6EYD - chains C and D of the 6 polymer chains in the assembly; structure by electron microscopy, 4.22 A resolution (low resolution: residue-level contacts below are approximate; hydrogen-bond / salt-bridge calls are withheld).

[Chain C]
Protein: DNA-directed RNA polymerase subunit beta
From: Mycobacterium smegmatis (strain ATCC 700084 / mc(2)155)
Notes: EC 2.7.7.6
UniProt: P60281 (RPOB_MYCS2); residue numbers follow UniProt; this construct covers 2-1169
Chain sequence (1178 residues; each row starts with the number of its first residue):
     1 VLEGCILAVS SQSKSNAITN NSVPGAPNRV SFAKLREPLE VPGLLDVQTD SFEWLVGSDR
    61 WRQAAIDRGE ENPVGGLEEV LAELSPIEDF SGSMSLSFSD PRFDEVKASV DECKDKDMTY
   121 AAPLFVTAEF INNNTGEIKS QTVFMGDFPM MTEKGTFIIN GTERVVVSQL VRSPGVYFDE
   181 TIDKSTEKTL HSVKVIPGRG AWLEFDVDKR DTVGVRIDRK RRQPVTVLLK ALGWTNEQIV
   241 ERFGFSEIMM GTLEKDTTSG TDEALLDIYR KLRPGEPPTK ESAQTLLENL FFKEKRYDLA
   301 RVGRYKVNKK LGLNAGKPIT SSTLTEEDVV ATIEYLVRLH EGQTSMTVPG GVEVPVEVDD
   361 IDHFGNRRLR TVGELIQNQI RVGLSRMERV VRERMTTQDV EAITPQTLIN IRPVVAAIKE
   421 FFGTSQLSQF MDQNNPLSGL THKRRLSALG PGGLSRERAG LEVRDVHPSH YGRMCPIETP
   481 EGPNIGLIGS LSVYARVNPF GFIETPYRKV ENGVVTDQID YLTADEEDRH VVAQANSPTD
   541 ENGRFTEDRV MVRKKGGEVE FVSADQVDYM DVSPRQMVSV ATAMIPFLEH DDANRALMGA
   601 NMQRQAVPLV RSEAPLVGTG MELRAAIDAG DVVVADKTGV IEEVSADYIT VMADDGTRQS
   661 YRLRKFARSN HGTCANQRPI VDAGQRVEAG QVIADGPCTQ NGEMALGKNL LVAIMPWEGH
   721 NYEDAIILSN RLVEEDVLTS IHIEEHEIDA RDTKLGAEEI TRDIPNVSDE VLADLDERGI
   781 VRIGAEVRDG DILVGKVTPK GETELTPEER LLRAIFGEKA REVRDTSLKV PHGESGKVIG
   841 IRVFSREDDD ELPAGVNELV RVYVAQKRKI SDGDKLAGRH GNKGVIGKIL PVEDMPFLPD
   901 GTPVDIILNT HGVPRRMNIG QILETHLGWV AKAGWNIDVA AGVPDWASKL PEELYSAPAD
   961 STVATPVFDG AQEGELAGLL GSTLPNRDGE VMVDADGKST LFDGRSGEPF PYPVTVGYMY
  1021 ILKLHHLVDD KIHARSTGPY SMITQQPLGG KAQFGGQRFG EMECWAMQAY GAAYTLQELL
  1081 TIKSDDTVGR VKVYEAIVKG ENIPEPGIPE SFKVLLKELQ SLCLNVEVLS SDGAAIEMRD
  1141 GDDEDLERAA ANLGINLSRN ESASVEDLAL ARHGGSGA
Unresolved in the structure: 1-20, 209-212, 800-822, 1140-1178
Differences from the reference sequence: expression tag (1, 1170-1178)

[Chain D]
Protein: DNA-directed RNA polymerase subunit beta'
From: Mycobacterium smegmatis (strain ATCC 700084 / mc(2)155)
Notes: EC 2.7.7.6
UniProt: A0QS66 (RPOC_MYCS2); residues 2-1317 here = UniProt positions 2-1317
Chain sequence (1325 residues; each row starts with the number of its first residue):
     1 VLDVNFFDEL RIGLATADDI RNWSYGEVKK PETINYRTLK PEKDGLFCEK IFGPTRDWEC
    61 YCGKYKRVRF KGIICERCGV EVTRAKVRRE RMGHIELAAP VTHIWYFKGV PSRLGYLLDL
   121 APKDLEKIIY FAAYVITSVD DEMRHNELST LEAEMAVEKK AVEDQRDADL EARAQKLEAD
   181 LAELEAEGAK SDVRRKVRDS GEREMRQLRD RAQRELDRLD EIWNTFTKLA PKQLIVDEVL
   241 YRELQDRYGE YFTGAMGAES IKKLIENFDI DAEAESLREV IRSGKGQKKL RALKRLKVVA
   301 AFQQSGNSPM GMVLDAVPVI PPELRPMVQL DGGRFATSDL NDLYRRVINR NNRLKRLIDL
   361 GAPEIIVNNE KRMLQESVDA LFDNGRRGRP VTGPGNRPLK SLSDLLKGKQ GRFRQNLLGK
   421 RVDYSGRSVI VVGPQLKLHQ CGLPKLMALE LFKPFVMKRL VDLNHAQNIK SAKRMVERQR
   481 PQVWDVLEEV IAEHPVLLNR APTLHRLGIQ AFEPQLVEGK AIQLHPLVCE AFNADFDGDQ
   541 MAVHLPLSAE AQAEARILML SSNNILSPAS GKPLAMPRLD MVTGLYYLTT LVEGATGEYQ
   601 AATKDAPEQG VYSSPAEAIM AMDRGALSVR AKIKVRLTEL RPPTDLEAQL FENGWKPGDA
   661 WTAETTLGRV MFNELLPKSY PFVNEQMHKK VQARIINDLA ERFPMIVVAQ TVDKLKDAGF
   721 YWATRSGVTV SMADVLVPPQ KQEILERHEA EADAIERKYQ RGALNHTERN ESLVKIWQDA
   781 TEEVGKALEE FYPADNPIIT IVKSGATGNL TQTRTLAGMK GLVTNPKGEF IPRPIKSSFR
   841 EGLTVLEYFI NTHGARKGLA DTALRTADSG YLTRRLVDVS QDVIVREHDC ETERGINVTL
   901 AERGPDGTLI RDAHVETSAF ARTLATDAVD ANGNVIIERG HDLGDPAIDA LLAAGITTVK
   961 VRSVLTCTSA TGVCAMCYGR SMATGKLVDI GEAVGIVAAQ SIGEPGTQLT MRTFHQGGVT
  1021 GGADIVGGLP RVQELFEARV PRNKAPIADV AGRVRLEESD KFFKITIVPD DGGEEVVYDK
  1081 LSKRQRLRVI THEDGTEGVL SDGDHVEVGD QLMEGAADPH EVLRVQGPRE VQIHLVKEVQ
  1141 EVYRAQGVSI HDKHIEVIVR QMLRRVTIID SGSTEFLPGS LTERAEFEAE NRRVVAEGGE
  1201 PAAGRPVLMG ITKASLATDS WLSAASFQET TRVLTDAAIN CRSDKLNGLK ENVIIGKLIP
  1261 AGTGISRYRN IQVQPTEEAR AAAYTIPSYE DQYYSPDFGQ ATGAAVPLDD YGYSDYRHHH
  1321 HHHHH
Unresolved in the structure: 1-3, 186-191, 907-909, 1011-1026, 1090-1097, 1196-1201, 1284-1325
Differences from the reference sequence: expression tag (1, 1318-1325)
Ion coordination: Zn2+ site 1: Cys60, Cys62, Cys75, Cys78; Mg2+: Asp537, Asp539; Zn2+ site 2: Cys890, Cys967, Cys974, Cys977
Swiss-Prot annotation at these positions:
  - binding site (Zn(2+)): Cys60, Cys62, Cys75, Cys78, Cys890, Cys967, Cys974, Cys977
  - binding site (Mg(2+)): Asp535, Asp537, Asp539
Reported in the primary citation:
  - conformationally variable residues (domain motion): Lys123, Arg214

[Interface between chain C and chain D]
Residue-residue contacts (324; chain C residue first):
  Arg464(C) - Arg856(D)
  Asp465(C) - Pro826(D)
  Val466(C) - Thr852(D)
  Val466(C) - His853(D)
  Val466(C) - Arg856(D)
  His467(C) - Phe849(D)
  Pro468(C) - Phe849(D)
  Tyr471(C) - Val845(D)
  Tyr471(C) - Phe849(D)
  Cys475(C) - Arg856(D)
  Pro476(C) - Phe849(D)
  Pro476(C) - Thr852(D)
  Ile477(C) - Tyr848(D)
  Ile477(C) - Arg856(D)
  Glu478(C) - Arg856(D)
  Thr479(C) - Arg856(D)
  Ile485(C) - Ala863(D)
  Gly486(C) - Arg856(D)
  Gln534(C) - Leu846(D)
  Met551(C) - Leu846(D)
  Arg553(C) - Phe849(D)
  Val559(C) - Leu846(D)
  Val559(C) - Ile850(D)
  Met577(C) - Tyr848(D)
  Leu588(C) - Tyr848(D)
  Glu589(C) - Gly842(D)
  Glu589(C) - Leu843(D)
  His590(C) - Phe839(D)
  His590(C) - Arg840(D)
  His590(C) - Glu841(D)
  His590(C) - Gly842(D)
  Asp591(C) - Phe839(D)
  Asp591(C) - Tyr848(D)
  Asp592(C) - Phe839(D)
  Asp592(C) - Tyr848(D)
  Asp592(C) - Asn851(D)
  Ala593(C) - Tyr848(D)
  Ala593(C) - Thr852(D)
  Ala593(C) - Ala855(D)
  Asn594(C) - Ala855(D)
  Ala596(C) - Tyr848(D)
  Leu597(C) - Leu859(D)
  Met598(C) - Leu859(D)
  Ile714(C) - Thr729(D)
  Pro716(C) - Ala723(D)
  Pro716(C) - Thr724(D)
  Pro716(C) - Val728(D)
  Trp717(C) - Thr724(D)
  Glu718(C) - Pro434(D)
  Glu718(C) - Thr724(D)
  Gly719(C) - Val432(D)
  Gly719(C) - Pro434(D)
  Gly719(C) - Phe720(D)
  His720(C) - Val432(D)
  His720(C) - Pro434(D)
  Tyr722(C) - Val432(D)
  Tyr722(C) - Pro526(D)
  Tyr722(C) - Cys529(D)
  Tyr722(C) - Phe536(D)
  Tyr722(C) - Arg578(D)
  Tyr722(C) - Leu579(D)
  Tyr722(C) - Asp580(D)
  Tyr722(C) - Phe720(D)
  Glu723(C) - Asp535(D)
  Glu723(C) - Phe536(D)
  Glu723(C) - Arg578(D)
  Glu723(C) - Leu579(D)
  Asp724(C) - Phe536(D)
  Arg751(C) - Gly332(D)
  Thr753(C) - Gly333(D)
  Lys754(C) - Tyr36(D)
  Lys754(C) - Gly333(D)
  Lys754(C) - Phe335(D)
  Arg788(C) - Glu477(D)
  Asp872(C) - Gly519(D)
  Asp872(C) - Lys520(D)
  Gly873(C) - Val429(D)
  Gly873(C) - Ala521(D)
  Lys875(C) - Asp537(D)
  Lys883(C) - Asp537(D)
  Gly884(C) - Phe536(D)
  Val885(C) - Val429(D)
  Val885(C) - Ile430(D)
  Val885(C) - Val431(D)
  Val885(C) - Phe536(D)
  Val885(C) - Gly538(D)
  Ile886(C) - Val431(D)
  Gly887(C) - Val431(D)
  Gly887(C) - Gln523(D)
  Asn909(C) - Asp580(D)
  Thr910(C) - Val728(D)
  Thr910(C) - Thr729(D)
  Thr910(C) - Val730(D)
  Thr910(C) - Ile801(D)
  His911(C) - Leu579(D)
  His911(C) - Asp580(D)
  His911(C) - Thr583(D)
  His911(C) - Ile801(D)
  His911(C) - Thr807(D)
  Pro914(C) - Ile798(D)
  Pro914(C) - Gln812(D)
  Arg915(C) - Leu579(D)
  Arg915(C) - Thr807(D)
  Arg915(C) - Gln812(D)
  Arg916(C) - Asp535(D)
  Met917(C) - Gln812(D)
  Met917(C) - Thr815(D)
  Met917(C) - Leu816(D)
  Met917(C) - Phe839(D)
  Ile919(C) - Val735(D)
  Ile919(C) - Leu816(D)
  Ile919(C) - Phe839(D)
  Ile922(C) - Val730(D)
  Ile922(C) - Ser731(D)
  Leu923(C) - Met732(D)
  His926(C) - Ser731(D)
  His926(C) - Met732(D)
  Phe968(C) - Leu843(D)
  Phe968(C) - Thr844(D)
  Phe968(C) - Val845(D)
  Phe968(C) - Tyr848(D)
  Glu973(C) - Met732(D)
  Glu973(C) - Arg840(D)
  Glu973(C) - Glu841(D)
  Asp996(C) - Ser731(D)
  Asp996(C) - Ala733(D)
  Lys998(C) - Thr729(D)
  Lys998(C) - Asp734(D)
  Asp1003(C) - Arg725(D)
  Ser1006(C) - Arg725(D)
  Phe1010(C) - Thr724(D)
  Pro1011(C) - Arg725(D)
  Tyr1012(C) - Tyr587(D)
  Tyr1012(C) - Arg630(D)
  Tyr1012(C) - Arg725(D)
  Tyr1012(C) - Ser726(D)
  Tyr1012(C) - Gly727(D)
  Pro1013(C) - Thr729(D)
  Val1014(C) - Thr729(D)
  Thr1015(C) - Thr729(D)
  Thr1015(C) - Val730(D)
  Thr1015(C) - Ser731(D)
  Thr1015(C) - Asp734(D)
  Val1028(C) - Lys520(D)
  Lys1031(C) - Arg427(D)
  Lys1031(C) - Val429(D)
  Lys1031(C) - Gly538(D)
  Ile1032(C) - Arg427(D)
  Ile1032(C) - Ser428(D)
  Ile1032(C) - Lys520(D)
  His1033(C) - Gly426(D)
  His1033(C) - Arg427(D)
  Ala1034(C) - Ser425(D)
  Ala1034(C) - Gly426(D)
  Ala1034(C) - Met447(D)
  Ala1034(C) - Glu450(D)
  Arg1035(C) - Asp423(D)
  Arg1035(C) - Tyr424(D)
  Arg1035(C) - Ser425(D)
  Ser1036(C) - Asp423(D)
  Ser1036(C) - Tyr424(D)
  Ser1036(C) - Glu450(D)
  Ser1036(C) - Pro454(D)
  Thr1037(C) - Asp423(D)
  Tyr1040(C) - Asp423(D)
  Ile1043(C) - Arg89(D)
  Ile1043(C) - Pro326(D)
  Gln1045(C) - Arg89(D)
  Gln1046(C) - Lys420(D)
  Gln1046(C) - Arg421(D)
  Pro1047(C) - Arg421(D)
  Pro1047(C) - Val422(D)
  Pro1047(C) - Asp423(D)
  Leu1048(C) - Arg421(D)
  Gly1049(C) - Arg421(D)
  Phe1054(C) - Glu450(D)
  Gly1056(C) - Val422(D)
  Gln1057(C) - Arg421(D)
  Gln1057(C) - Val422(D)
  Gln1057(C) - Ser425(D)
  Gln1057(C) - Gly426(D)
  Gln1057(C) - Arg427(D)
  Arg1058(C) - Gln415(D)
  Arg1058(C) - Gly419(D)
  Arg1058(C) - Lys420(D)
  Arg1058(C) - Arg421(D)
  Arg1058(C) - Arg427(D)
  Phe1059(C) - Gly419(D)
  Phe1059(C) - Lys420(D)
  Phe1059(C) - Val422(D)
  Phe1059(C) - His544(D)
  Gly1060(C) - Gly419(D)
  Glu1061(C) - Leu418(D)
  Glu1061(C) - Arg874(D)
  Glu1061(C) - Lys1250(D)
  Met1062(C) - Thr503(D)
  Glu1063(C) - Asn499(D)
  Glu1063(C) - Thr503(D)
  Glu1063(C) - Ile509(D)
  Cys1064(C) - Leu418(D)
  Trp1065(C) - Thr873(D)
  Trp1065(C) - Arg874(D)
  Trp1065(C) - Val877(D)
  Trp1065(C) - Ile996(D)
  Trp1065(C) - Gln1000(D)
  Ala1066(C) - Thr503(D)
  Ala1066(C) - Arg506(D)
  Ala1066(C) - Ile509(D)
  Ala1066(C) - Gln1000(D)
  Met1067(C) - Ile509(D)
  Met1067(C) - Met559(D)
  Gln1068(C) - Ala993(D)
  Gln1068(C) - Ile996(D)
  Gln1068(C) - Leu1249(D)
  Gln1068(C) - Val1253(D)
  Gln1068(C) - Ile1259(D)
  Ala1069(C) - Arg506(D)
  Ala1069(C) - Ile996(D)
  Ala1069(C) - Val997(D)
  Tyr1070(C) - Arg506(D)
  Tyr1070(C) - Leu507(D)
  Tyr1070(C) - Ile509(D)
  Tyr1070(C) - Gln510(D)
  Tyr1070(C) - Leu558(D)
  Tyr1070(C) - Met559(D)
  Tyr1070(C) - Asn564(D)
  Gly1071(C) - Glu554(D)
  Gly1071(C) - Leu558(D)
  Gly1071(C) - Gly1262(D)
  Gly1071(C) - Thr1263(D)
  Ala1072(C) - Glu554(D)
  Ala1072(C) - Met559(D)
  Ala1073(C) - Glu554(D)
  Ala1073(C) - Ile1259(D)
  Ala1073(C) - Thr1263(D)
  Tyr1074(C) - Glu550(D)
  Tyr1074(C) - Glu554(D)
  Tyr1074(C) - Thr1263(D)
  Thr1075(C) - Ala551(D)
  Leu1076(C) - Ile1259(D)
  Gln1077(C) - Lys1257(D)
  Gln1077(C) - Leu1258(D)
  Glu1078(C) - Ser548(D)
  Leu1079(C) - Val422(D)
  Leu1080(C) - Lys420(D)
  Thr1081(C) - Gly1256(D)
  Lys1083(C) - Val422(D)
  Lys1083(C) - Asp423(D)
  Lys1083(C) - Leu545(D)
  Lys1083(C) - Pro546(D)
  Ser1084(C) - Lys420(D)
  Ser1084(C) - Arg421(D)
  Asp1085(C) - Lys420(D)
  Val1093(C) - Leu547(D)
  Tyr1094(C) - Tyr424(D)
  Tyr1094(C) - Pro454(D)
  Tyr1094(C) - Lys473(D)
  Ile1097(C) - Tyr424(D)
  Ile1097(C) - Pro454(D)
  Ile1097(C) - Phe455(D)
  Ile1097(C) - Lys458(D)
  Ile1097(C) - Leu547(D)
  Val1098(C) - Ile469(D)
  Gly1100(C) - Lys458(D)
  Ile1103(C) - Leu547(D)
  Ile1103(C) - Ser548(D)
  Pro1109(C) - Gly1256(D)
  Glu1110(C) - Arg89(D)
  Ser1111(C) - Leu417(D)
  Phe1112(C) - Ile1255(D)
  Lys1113(C) - Glu90(D)
  Val1114(C) - Leu324(D)
  Val1114(C) - Arg412(D)
  Leu1115(C) - Phe413(D)
  Lys1117(C) - Arg89(D)
  Lys1117(C) - Glu90(D)
  Lys1117(C) - Met92(D)
  Lys1117(C) - Pro321(D)
  Glu1118(C) - Leu406(D)
  Leu1119(C) - Leu406(D)
  Leu1119(C) - Leu1234(D)
  Gln1120(C) - Trp23(D)
  Gln1120(C) - Met92(D)
  Gln1120(C) - Pro318(D)
  Ser1121(C) - Met92(D)
  Ser1121(C) - Pro318(D)
  Ser1121(C) - Ile320(D)
  Ser1121(C) - Phe382(D)
  Ser1121(C) - Leu402(D)
  Leu1122(C) - His103(D)
  Leu1122(C) - Trp105(D)
  Leu1122(C) - Phe382(D)
  Leu1122(C) - Leu402(D)
  Leu1122(C) - Ser403(D)
  Leu1122(C) - Leu406(D)
  Cys1123(C) - Leu14(D)
  Cys1123(C) - Ala15(D)
  Cys1123(C) - His103(D)
  Cys1123(C) - Tyr106(D)
  Cys1123(C) - Leu314(D)
  Cys1123(C) - Pro318(D)
  Cys1123(C) - Phe382(D)
  Leu1124(C) - Gly13(D)
  Leu1124(C) - Ala15(D)
  Leu1124(C) - Trp23(D)
  Leu1124(C) - Trp105(D)
  Leu1124(C) - Tyr106(D)
  Leu1124(C) - Leu1234(D)
  Leu1124(C) - Ala1238(D)
  Asn1125(C) - Ile12(D)
  Asn1125(C) - Gly13(D)
  Asn1125(C) - Leu14(D)
  Asn1125(C) - Ala15(D)
  Asn1125(C) - Trp23(D)
  Val1126(C) - Arg11(D)
  Val1126(C) - Ile12(D)
  Glu1127(C) - Arg11(D)
  Leu1129(C) - Asp8(D)
  Leu1129(C) - Glu9(D)
  Leu1129(C) - Arg11(D)
  Ser1130(C) - Asp8(D)
  Ser1131(C) - Asp8(D)
  Ile1136(C) - Val4(D)
  Met1138(C) - Val4(D)
Also at the interface, not in a pair above, chain C (161 interface residues in all): Met474, Met715, Asn721, Ala725, Ser871, Val913, Gly974, Gly1038, Ile1082, Arg1090, Glu1105, Pro1106, Gly1107, Val1128, Arg1139
Also at the interface, not in a pair above, chain D (172 interface residues in all): Asn5, Leu10, Asp19, Ile20, Tyr344, Gln435, Pro444, Leu451, Lys453, Met457, Arg500, Ala501, His505, Ala534, Gln540, Met581, Arg833, Ala860, Gly870, Trp1221, Ile1254, Ala1261, Gly1264, Arg1269

[Summary]
161 residues of chain C face 172 of chain D across their interface. Cys60(D), Cys62(D), Cys75(D) and Cys78(D)
coordinate Zn2+ site 1. Asp537(D) and Asp539(D) coordinate Mg2+. UniProt lists 8 Zn2+-binding residues and 3
Mg2+-binding residues on chain D. The paper reports conformational variability at Lys123(D) and Arg214(D).
Here chain C is DNA-directed RNA polymerase subunit beta and chain D is DNA-directed RNA polymerase subunit
beta', both from Mycobacterium smegmatis (strain ATCC 700084 / mc(2)155). Entry 6EYD (Structure of
Mycobacterium smegmatis RNA polymerase Sigma-A holoenzyme) was determined by electron microscopy together with
6F6W from the same study.
